7ZMB - chains B and H of the 43 polymer chains in the assembly; structure by electron microscopy, 2.75 A resolution.

[Chain B]
Molecule: NADH dehydrogenase [ubiquinone] flavoprotein 1, mitochondrial
Source organism: Chaetomium thermophilum var. thermophilum DSM 1495
Notes: EC 7.1.1.2
Reference sequence: G0SA46 (G0SA46_CHATD); residues 1-507 here = UniProt positions 1-507
Chain sequence (507 residues; numbered 1 to 507; the number before each row is that of its first residue):
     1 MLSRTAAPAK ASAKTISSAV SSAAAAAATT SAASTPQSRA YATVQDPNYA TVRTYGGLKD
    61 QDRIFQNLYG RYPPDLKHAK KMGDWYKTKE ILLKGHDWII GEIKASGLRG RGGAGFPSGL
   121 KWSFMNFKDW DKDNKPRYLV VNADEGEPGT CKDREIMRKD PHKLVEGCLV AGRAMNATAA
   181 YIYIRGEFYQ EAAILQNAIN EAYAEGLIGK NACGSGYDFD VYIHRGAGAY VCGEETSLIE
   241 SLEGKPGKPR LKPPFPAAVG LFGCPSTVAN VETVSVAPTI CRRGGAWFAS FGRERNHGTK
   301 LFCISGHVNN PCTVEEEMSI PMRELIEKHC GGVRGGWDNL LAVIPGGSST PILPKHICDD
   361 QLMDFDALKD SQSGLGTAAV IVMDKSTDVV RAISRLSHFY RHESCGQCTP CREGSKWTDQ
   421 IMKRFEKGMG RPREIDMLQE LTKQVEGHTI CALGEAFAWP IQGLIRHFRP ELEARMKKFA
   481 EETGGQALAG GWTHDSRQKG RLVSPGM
Disordered / not traced: 1-51
Bound ions: 4Fe-4S cluster Fe: C405, C408, C411, C451
Ligand contacts:
  - FMN (flavin mononucleotide): G110, R111, G112, A114, K121, N142, D144, E145, G146, E147, Y230, G233, E234, E235, V268, A269, N270, T273, A452, L453
  - 4Fe-4S cluster (SF4): V231, P249, E403, S404, C405, G406, Q407, C408, C411, R412, T449, I450, C451, L453, G454

[Chain H]
Molecule: Subunit NDUFV2 of NADH-ubiquinone oxidoreductase (Complex I)
Source organism: Chaetomium thermophilum var. thermophilum DSM 1495
Reference sequence: G0SDM6 (G0SDM6_CHATD); residue numbers follow UniProt; this construct covers 1-318
Chain sequence (318 residues; each row starts with the number of its first residue):
     1 MRRRQLSLQA GPFAEPKANQ ARKSSSNGER SSTTSQDHDP VRPGIDAAIA RSLDTTAAMA
    61 SKLTPLLMRT VARMGSRAMW AMVPAPARTL STSAMRHSDT LMVHRNTPEN NPDIPFKFTP
   121 ENEKIIEQIL KRYPPQYKKA AVMPLLDLGQ RQHGFCSISV MNEVARILEM PPMRVYEVAS
   181 FYTMYNRTPV GKFHVQACTT TPCQLGGCGS DAIVKAIKEH LGINQGETTP DGLFTFIEVE
   241 CLGACVNAPM VQINDDYYED LTPETIKQVL TALKESVNDV SKAPKPGPQS GRQSCENSAG
   301 LTSLTSEPWG PEKTRPDL
Disordered / not traced: 1-97
Bound ions: 2Fe-2S cluster Fe: C198, C203, C241, C245
Ligand contacts: 2Fe-2S cluster (FES): C198, T200, P202, C203, C241, L242, G243, A244, C245, M250

[Chain B / chain H interface]
Contacting residue pairs (146; chain B residue first):
  D60(B) with S303(H); L304(H), hydrogen bond (side chain-backbone); T305(H), hydrogen bond (side chain-backbone); S306(H), hydrogen bond (side chain-backbone)
  Q61(B) with W309(H); K313(H)
  R63(B) with S303(H), hydrogen bond; L304(H); W309(H)
  F65(B) with L304(H)
  Q66(B) with L304(H); P308(H); W309(H), hydrogen bond (side chain-backbone)
  L68(B) with L304(H), hydrophobic
  Y69(B) with C295(H); E296(H); S303(H); L304(H), hydrophobic
  R71(B) with L304(H), hydrogen bond (side chain-backbone); T305(H), hydrogen bond (side chain-backbone); S306(H), hydrogen bond (side chain-backbone)
  Y72(B) with P308(H)
  K81(B) with W309(H); G310(H)
  M82(B) with W309(H); G310(H)
  G83(B) with G310(H); P311(H)
  Y86(B) with P311(H), hydrophobic
  K87(B) with L318(H)
  E90(B) with L318(H)
  Y138(B) with P134(H)
  E145(B) with G243(H)
  P148(B) with P202(H); C241(H), hydrophobic
  G149(B) with P202(H); C245(H), hydrogen bond (backbone-side chain)
  T150(B) with G243(H); C245(H)
  C151(B) with G243(H); C245(H); V246(H), hydrophobic
  R154(B) with G243(H); Y257(H); E259(H), salt bridge
  E155(B) with C295(H), hydrogen bond
  K159(B) with S294(H)
  Y181(B) with R132(H), hydrogen bond (side chain-backbone); Y133(H); P134(H)
  Y183(B) with M143(H)
  R185(B) with C241(H), hydrogen bond (side chain-backbone); L242(H); G243(H)
  G186(B) with M184(H)
  E187(B) with M184(H); Q252(H), hydrogen bond (backbone-side chain); Y257(H), hydrogen bond (backbone-side chain)
  F188(B) with L242(H); G243(H); Y257(H)
  Y189(B) with R151(H)
  Q190(B) with D255(H), hydrogen bond (side chain-backbone); D256(H), hydrogen bond
  Y222(B) with R132(H)
  I223(B) with R132(H), hydrogen bond (backbone-side chain)
  H224(B) with Y133(H), hydrogen bond; A140(H); M143(H)
  R225(B) with M143(H); M184(H)
  G226(B) with M143(H); M184(H)
  A227(B) with M143(H); Y182(H), hydrophobic; T183(H), hydrogen bond (backbone-backbone); M184(H), hydrogen bond (backbone-backbone); Y185(H), hydrophobic
  G228(B) with Y182(H); T183(H), hydrogen bond (backbone-side chain); M184(H)
  A229(B) with Y182(H), hydrophobic
  C232(B) with Y182(H), hydrogen bond
  S241(B) with M143(H); Y182(H), hydrogen bond
  L242(B) with A140(H)
  E243(B) with K139(H), hydrogen bond (backbone-side chain)
  G244(B) with K139(H); A140(H); V142(H); V178(H)
  K245(B) with K139(H); Y182(H), hydrogen bond (backbone-side chain)
  P246(B) with V178(H); F181(H), hydrophobic; Y182(H)
  G247(B) with F181(H); Y182(H), hydrogen bond (backbone-side chain)
  F262(B) with P134(H); Y137(H)
  C281(B) with R315(H), hydrogen bond (backbone-side chain)
  R282(B) with T314(H); R315(H), hydrogen bond (backbone-side chain)
  R283(B) with W309(H); K313(H); R315(H), hydrogen bond (backbone-side chain)
  G284(B) with R315(H)
  C303(B) with V246(H), hydrophobic
  I304(B) with V246(H)
  S305(B) with P202(H); C245(H)
  G306(B) with G206(H)
  H307(B) with L205(H), hydrogen bond (side chain-backbone)
  N310(B) with N297(H); S298(H), hydrogen bond; A299(H), hydrogen bond (side chain-backbone)
  P311(B) with V246(H); R292(H), hydrogen bond (backbone-side chain); E296(H)
  C312(B) with V246(H); R292(H); C295(H); E296(H)
  T313(B) with C295(H)
  H329(B) with N297(H), hydrogen bond (backbone-side chain); T302(H)
  C330(B) with N297(H)
  R334(B) with G207(H)
  I381(B) with P202(H), hydrophobic
  V382(B) with L205(H)
  M383(B) with L205(H), hydrophobic
  R391(B) with Q204(H), hydrogen bond; D211(H), salt bridge
  A392(B) with T201(H), hydrogen bond (backbone-side chain); Q204(H)
  R395(B) with T199(H), hydrogen bond (side chain-backbone); T200(H); T201(H); Q204(H); V239(H); E240(H), salt bridge
  L396(B) with T201(H)
  F399(B) with E240(H)
  H402(B) with E240(H)
  E403(B) with E240(H)
  C405(B) with F181(H), hydrophobic
Interface residues without a listed pair, chain B (87 interface residues in all): D62, G70, K94, W98, G146, E147, V231, K248, K328, G331, T387
Interface residues without a listed pair, chain H (64 interface residues in all): K131, P144, D147, M170, E177, A244, L301, D317

[Summary]
Chain B and chain H form an interface of 87 and 64 residues respectively, with 37 hydrogen bonds and 3 salt
bridges. Polar pairs include R154(B)-E259(H), R391(B)-D211(H) and R395(B)-E240(H). Ligands of chain B: 4Fe-4S
cluster and flavin mononucleotide. Chain H binds 2Fe-2S cluster.
Chain B is NADH dehydrogenase [ubiquinone] flavoprotein 1, mitochondrial and chain H is Subunit NDUFV2 of
NADH-ubiquinone oxidoreductase (Complex I), both from Chaetomium thermophilum var. thermophilum DSM 1495; the
structure, CryoEM structure of mitochondrial complex I from Chaetomium thermophilum (state 2), was determined
by electron microscopy (same publication as 7ZM7, 7ZM8, 7ZME, 7ZMG and 7ZMH).
